8P6J - chains CCC and HHH of the 5 polymer chains in the assembly; structure by X-ray diffraction, 2.32 A resolution.

Chain CCC:
Name: Antiphagocytic M protein, type 3
Organism: Streptococcus pyogenes serotype M3
Reference sequence: A0A0H2UWN1 (A0A0H2UWN1_STRP3); residues 4-112 here correspond to UniProt positions 42-150 (UniProt number = residue number + 38)
Sequence (113 residues; row label = number of the first residue in the row):
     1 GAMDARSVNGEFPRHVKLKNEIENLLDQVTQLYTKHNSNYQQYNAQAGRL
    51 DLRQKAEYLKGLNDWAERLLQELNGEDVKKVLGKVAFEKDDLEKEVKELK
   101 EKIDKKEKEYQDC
Unresolved in the structure: 1-2, 109-113
Construct notes: expression tag (1-3, 113)
From the paper describing this entry:
  - mutagenesis - Y58A, Y58F, W65A, W65I: unchanged stability

Chain HHH:
Name: collagen II-27 Toolkit peptide (JDM238)
Sequence (24 residues; row label = number of the first residue in the row):
     6 GPPGPPGPPGVPGEAGPPGPPGPP
Modified residues: Pro8, Pro11, Pro14, Pro17, Pro23, Pro26, Pro29 (4-hydroxyproline; HYP)

Interface between chain CCC and chain HHH:
Pairs across the interface (14; chain CCC residue first):
  Asn39(CCC) - Pro22(HHH)
  Gln46(CCC) - Pro25(HHH)
  Leu50(CCC) - Pro26(HHH)
  Tyr58(CCC) - Gly24(HHH)
  Tyr58(CCC) - Pro25(HHH)  hydrophobic
  Tyr58(CCC) - Pro26(HHH)
  Gly61(CCC) - Pro23(HHH)
  Leu62(CCC) - Pro22(HHH)  hydrophobic
  Trp65(CCC) - Ala20(HHH)  hydrogen bond (side chain-backbone)
  Trp65(CCC) - Gly21(HHH)  hydrogen bond (side chain-backbone)
  Trp65(CCC) - Pro22(HHH)
  Arg68(CCC) - Glu19(HHH)
  Arg68(CCC) - Ala20(HHH)
  Leu69(CCC) - Glu19(HHH)
Other interface residues (no listed pair), chain CCC (11 interface residues in all): Arg49, Gln54
Other interface residues (no listed pair), chain HHH (9 interface residues in all): Pro29
From the paper, about this interface:
  - interface residues, chain CCC: Tyr58(CCC)
  - hot spots on chain CCC (mutagenesis) - Y58A: abolished binding to II-44
  - hot spots on chain CCC (mutagenesis) - Y58F (Kd 200 uM): decreased binding to II-44

Overview:
11 residues of chain CCC face 9 of chain HHH across their interface, with 2 hydrogen bonds. Polar pairs
include Trp65(CCC)-Ala20(HHH) and Trp65(CCC)-Gly21(HHH). The paper reports that Y58A of chain CCC abolishes
binding to II-44; the interface residue Tyr58(CCC); 4 substitutions were tested in all.
Here chain CCC is Antiphagocytic M protein, type 3 (Streptococcus pyogenes serotype M3) and chain HHH is
collagen II-27 Toolkit peptide (JDM238). Entry 8P6J (Structure of the hypervariable region of Streptococcus
pyogenes M3 protein in complex with a collagen peptide) was determined by X-ray diffraction.
